Entry 6XJP (X-ray diffraction, 2.80 A resolution); this record covers chains A and B of the 3 polymer chains in the assembly.

# Chain A
Molecule: GTP-binding nuclear protein Ran
Source organism: Homo sapiens
Reference sequence: P62826 (RAN_HUMAN); numbering as in UniProt (aligned over 1-216)
Sequence (216 residues; each row starts with the number of its first residue):
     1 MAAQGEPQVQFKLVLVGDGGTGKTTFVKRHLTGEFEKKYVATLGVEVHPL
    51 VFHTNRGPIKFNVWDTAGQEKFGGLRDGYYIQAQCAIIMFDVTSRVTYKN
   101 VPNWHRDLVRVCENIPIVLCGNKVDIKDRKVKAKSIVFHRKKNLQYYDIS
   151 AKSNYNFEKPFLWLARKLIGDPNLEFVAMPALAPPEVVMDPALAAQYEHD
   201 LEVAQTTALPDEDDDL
Disordered / not traced: 1-8
UniProt features mapped onto this chain:
  - region: Lys37 to Val45 (Switch-I), Gly68 to Gln84 (Switch-II), Asp211 to Leu216 (Interaction with RANBP1)
  - binding site (GTP): Asp18 to Thr25, Glu36 to Thr42, Gly68, Asn122 to Asp125, Ser150 to Lys152
  - site: Gln69 (Essential for GTP hydrolysis)
  - modified residue: Ala2 (N-acetylalanine), Thr24 (Phosphothreonine), Lys37 (N6-acetyllysine), Lys60 (N6-acetyllysine), Lys71 (N6-acetyllysine), Lys99 (N6-acetyllysine), Lys134 (N6-acetyllysine), Lys159 (N6-acetyllysine)
  - cross-link (Glycyl lysine isopeptide (Lys-Gly)): Lys71 (interchain with G-Cter in SUMO2), Lys152 (interchain with G-Cter in SUMO2)
  - mutagenesis: Gly19 (G19V: Blocks DNA replication; when associated with L-69), Thr24 (T24L: Has low binding affinity for GTP and GDP. Almost completely abolishes interaction with BIRC5; T24N: Has low binding affinity for GTP and GDP. Decreases nuclear import of proteins and RNA ...), Thr25 (T25A: Minor effect on the interaction with the alpha phosphate group of bound GTP), Lys37 (K37Q: Mimics acetylation; enhances the nuclear export of RELA/p65; K37R: Decreased acetylation), Tyr39 (Y39A: Abolishes steric hindrance that traps the essential Q-69 in an unreactive position, and causes slow GTP hydrolysis in wild-type ...), Gln69 (Q69L: Strongly decreased GTPase activity. Probably locked in the GTP-bound form. Loss of interaction with NUTF2. Decreases nuclear location and leads to cytoplasmic location during interphase ...), Glu70 (E70A: Strongly decreases the relase of bound GDP), Arg76 (R76E: Probable loss of interaction with NUTF2. Loss of transport to the nucleus), Lys134 (K134Q: Loss of normal mitotic chromosome segregation and defective mitotic spindle orientation; K134R: Loss of normal mitotic chromosome segregation and formation of sister chromatid bridges), Asp211 to Leu216 (No effect on GTPase activity. Abolishes interaction with RANBP1)
Ion coordination: Mg2+: Thr42 (together with GMP-PNP)
Residues lining bound ligands: GMP-PNP (GNP; phosphoaminophosphonic acid-guanylate ester): Gly17, Asp18, Gly19, Gly20, Thr21, Gly22, Lys23, Thr24, Thr25, Phe35, Glu36, Lys37, Lys38, Tyr39, Val40, Ala41, Thr42, Thr66, Ala67, Gly68, Gln69, Asn122, Lys123, Asp125, Ile126, Ser150, Ala151, Lys152

# Chain B
Molecule: Ran-specific GTPase-activating protein 1
Source organism: Saccharomyces cerevisiae
Reference sequence: P41920 (YRB1_YEAST); numbering as in UniProt (aligned over 62-201)
Sequence (140 residues; each row starts with the number of its first residue):
    62 DIHFEPVVHLEKVDVKTMEEDEEVLYKVRAKLFRFDADAKEWKERGTGDC
   112 KFLKNKKTNKVRILMRRDKTLKICANHIIAPEYTLKPNVGSDRSWVYACT
   162 ADIAEGEAEAFTFAIRFGSKENADKFKEEFEKAQEINKKA
Disordered / not traced: 62-77, 201

# How chain A and chain B interact
Pairs across the interface (82):
  Arg29(A) with Glu105(B), salt bridge
  Thr32(A) with Glu105(B); Arg106(B); Arg128(B), hydrogen bond (backbone-side chain)
  Gly33(A) with Glu105(B); Arg106(B); Arg128(B)
  Glu34(A) with Arg95(B), salt bridge; Lys104(B), salt bridge; Glu105(B), hydrogen bond (backbone-backbone)
  Lys38(A) with Glu102(B), salt bridge
  Leu50(A) with Lys133(B)
  Val51(A) with Lys133(B), hydrogen bond (backbone-side chain)
  Phe157(A) with Lys130(B)
  Glu158(A) with Lys130(B)
  Ala178(A) with Arg127(B)
  Met179(A) with Thr78(B); Arg127(B), hydrogen bond (backbone-side chain); Lys133(B); Ile134(B), hydrogen bond (side chain-backbone)
  Pro180(A) with Thr78(B); Ile134(B)
  Ala181(A) with Thr78(B), hydrogen bond (backbone-backbone); Met79(B); Arg123(B), hydrogen bond (backbone-side chain); Leu125(B), hydrophobic
  Leu182(A) with Arg123(B), hydrogen bond (backbone-side chain); Asn137(B), hydrogen bond (backbone-side chain); Ile164(B), hydrophobic
  Ala183(A) with Ile164(B)
  Pro184(A) with Arg123(B); Asn137(B); His138(B); Ile139(B); Ile164(B), hydrophobic
  Pro185(A) with Ile139(B); Ala162(B), hydrophobic; Ile164(B)
  Glu186(A) with Lys121(B); Ile139(B)
  Val187(A) with Ala162(B), hydrophobic
  Val188(A) with Glu143(B)
  Met189(A) with Thr161(B)
  Leu201(A) with Thr173(B)
  Val203(A) with Phe96(B), hydrophobic
  Ala204(A) with Phe96(B), hydrophobic; Trp103(B), hydrogen bond (backbone-side chain); Asn149(B), hydrogen bond (backbone-side chain); Thr173(B)
  Gln205(A) with Lys147(B); Pro148(B); Asn149(B), hydrogen bond (backbone-side chain); Val150(B), hydrogen bond (backbone-backbone)
  Thr206(A) with Val150(B)
  Thr207(A) with Phe96(B); Lys101(B); Trp103(B), hydrogen bond (backbone-side chain); Asn149(B), hydrogen bond (backbone-side chain)
  Ala208(A) with Asn149(B); Val150(B)
  Leu209(A) with Trp103(B), hydrophobic; Asn149(B), hydrogen bond (backbone-side chain); Ser155(B); Ala175(B), hydrophobic; Arg177(B)
  Pro210(A) with Phe94(B), hydrophobic; Trp103(B); Arg177(B), hydrogen bond (backbone-side chain)
  Asp211(A) with Arg177(B), hydrogen bond (backbone-side chain)
  Glu212(A) with Gly151(B); Ser152(B), hydrogen bond; Arg154(B), salt bridge; Arg177(B), salt bridge
  Asp214(A) with Lys92(B), salt bridge; Arg154(B), hydrogen bond (backbone-side chain)
  Asp215(A) with Arg154(B), hydrogen bond (backbone-side chain); Gly179(B)
  Leu216(A) with Arg90(B); Ala91(B); Lys92(B), hydrogen bond (backbone-side chain); Arg154(B); Arg177(B), hydrogen bond (backbone-side chain)
Other interface residues (no listed pair), chain A (43 interface residues in all): His30, Leu31, Phe35, Phe52, Phe176, Val177, Asp200, Asp213
Other interface residues (no listed pair), chain B (50 interface residues in all): Thr108, Thr131, Leu132, Val157, Tyr158, Ala159, Glu166, Ala169, Phe178

# Summary
43 residues of chain A face 50 of chain B across their interface, with 23 hydrogen bonds and 7 salt bridges.
Polar contacts include Arg29(A)-Glu105(B), Glu34(A)-Arg95(B) and Glu34(A)-Lys104(B). Chain A binds GMP-PNP.
UniProt lists 23 GTP-binding residues and 15 mutagenesis sites on chain A.
Here chain A is GTP-binding nuclear protein Ran (Homo sapiens) and chain B is Ran-specific GTPase-activating
protein 1 (Saccharomyces cerevisiae). Entry 6XJP (Crystal Structure of KPT-185 bound to CRM1 (537-DLTVK-541 to
GLCEQ)) was determined by X-ray diffraction, deposited together with 6XJR, 6XJS, 6XJT, 6XJU and 7L5E.
